PDB entry 5Z94 | X-ray diffraction, 1.90 A resolution | chains A and C

== Chain A ==
Name: NAD-dependent protein deacetylase sirtuin-3, mitochondrial
From: Homo sapiens
Notes: EC 3.5.1.-
UniProtKB: Q9NTG7 (SIR3_HUMAN); numbering as in UniProt (aligned over 117-399)
Amino-acid sequence (283 residues; row label = number of the first residue in the row):
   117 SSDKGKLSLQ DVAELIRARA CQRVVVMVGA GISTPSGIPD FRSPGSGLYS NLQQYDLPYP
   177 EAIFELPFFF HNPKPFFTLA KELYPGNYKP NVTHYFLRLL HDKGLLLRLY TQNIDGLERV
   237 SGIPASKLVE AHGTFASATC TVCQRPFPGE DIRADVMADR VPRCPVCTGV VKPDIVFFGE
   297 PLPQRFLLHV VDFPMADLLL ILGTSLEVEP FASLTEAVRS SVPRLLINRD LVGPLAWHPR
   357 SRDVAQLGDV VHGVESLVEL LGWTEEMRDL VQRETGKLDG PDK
Not modelled in the structure: 117-121, 395-399
Metal / ion sites: Zn2+: C256, C259, C280, C283

== Chain C ==
Name: Gene for histone H3 (germline gene)
UniProtKB: V9H1G0 (V9H1G0_HUMAN); residues 1-15 here correspond to UniProt positions 2-16 (UniProt number = residue number + 1)
Amino-acid sequence (15 residues; each row starts with the number of its first residue):
     1 ARTKQTARKS TGGKA
Not modelled in the structure: 8-15
Modified residues: K4 (N~6~-[(3S)-3-hydroxybutanoyl]-L-lysine; KHB)

== Interface between chain A and chain C ==
Pairs across the interface (24; chain A residue first):
  F180(A) - K4(C)
  Q228(A) - K4(C)
  I230(A) - K4(C)
  H248(A) - K4(C)
  V292(A) - K4(C)
  F293(A) - K4(C)
  F294(A) - K4(C)
  F294(A) - T6(C)
  G295(A) - T3(C)
  G295(A) - K4(C)  hydrogen bond (backbone-backbone)
  E296(A) - T3(C)
  E296(A) - K4(C)  hydrogen bond (backbone-backbone)
  L298(A) - K4(C)
  E323(A) - T6(C)
  E323(A) - A7(C)  hydrogen bond (backbone-backbone)
  V324(A) - K4(C)
  V324(A) - Q5(C)
  E325(A) - A1(C)
  E325(A) - T3(C)
  E325(A) - K4(C)
  E325(A) - Q5(C)  hydrogen bond (backbone-backbone)
  E325(A) - A7(C)
  P326(A) - A1(C)
  P326(A) - T3(C)
Also at the interface, not in a pair above, chain A (15 interface residues in all): P297
Also at the interface, not in a pair above, chain C (7 interface residues in all): R2

== Summary ==
The interface between chain A and chain C involves 15 residues on one side and 7 on the other; the contacts
include 4 hydrogen bonds. The backbones hydrogen-bond at G295(A)-K4(C), E296(A)-K4(C) and E323(A)-A7(C).
C256(A), C259(A), C280(A) and C283(A) coordinate Zn2+.
Chain A is NAD-dependent protein deacetylase sirtuin-3, mitochondrial (Homo sapiens) and chain C is Gene for
histone H3 (germline gene); the structure, Crystal Structure of SIRT3 in complex with H3K4bhb peptide, was
determined by X-ray diffraction.
